PDB entry 7Q4W | electron microscopy, 3.78 A resolution | chains A and E of the 6 polymer chains in the assembly

Chain A (and E):
Protein: Iron hydrogenase HydA1
Source organism: Acetobacterium woodii DSM 1030
Notes: EC 1.12.7.2; chain E of this document is another copy of the same molecule, construct and numbering; everything in this record applies to it too
Reference sequence: H6LFG3 (H6LFG3_ACEWD); residues 1-583 here = UniProt positions 1-583
Sequence (583 residues; numbered 1 to 583; the number before each row is that of its first residue):
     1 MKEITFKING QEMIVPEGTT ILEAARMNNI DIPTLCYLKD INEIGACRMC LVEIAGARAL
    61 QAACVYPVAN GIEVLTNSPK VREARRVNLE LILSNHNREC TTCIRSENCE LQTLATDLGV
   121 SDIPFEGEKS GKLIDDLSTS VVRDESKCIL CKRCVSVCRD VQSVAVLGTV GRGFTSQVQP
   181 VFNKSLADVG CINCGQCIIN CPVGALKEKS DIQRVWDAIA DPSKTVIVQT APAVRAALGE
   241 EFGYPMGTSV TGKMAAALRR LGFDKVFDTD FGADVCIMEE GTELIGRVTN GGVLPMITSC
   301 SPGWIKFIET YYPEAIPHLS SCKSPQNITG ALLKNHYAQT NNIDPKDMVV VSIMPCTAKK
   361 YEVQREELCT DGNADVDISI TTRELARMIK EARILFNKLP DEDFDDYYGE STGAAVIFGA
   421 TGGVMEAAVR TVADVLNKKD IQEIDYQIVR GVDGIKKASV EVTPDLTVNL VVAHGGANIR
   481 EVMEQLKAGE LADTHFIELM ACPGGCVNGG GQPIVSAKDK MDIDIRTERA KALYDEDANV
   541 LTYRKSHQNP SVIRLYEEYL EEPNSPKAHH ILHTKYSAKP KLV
Ion coordination: 2Fe-2S cluster Fe: C36, C47, C50, C64; 4Fe-4S cluster Fe site 1: H96, C100, C103, C109; 4Fe-4S cluster Fe site 2: C148, C151, C154, C201; 4Fe-4S cluster Fe site 3: C158, C191, C194, C197; 4Fe-4S cluster Fe site 4: C356, M500, C502, C506
Small-molecule neighbours:
  - 2Fe-2S cluster (FES): P33, T34, L35, C36, Y37, G45, C47, R48, C50, A62, A63, C64
  - 4Fe-4S cluster (SF4), molecule 1: H96, N97, E99, C100, C103, R105, S106, C109, L111, Q112, K147, V203
  - 4Fe-4S cluster (SF4), molecule 2: C148, I149, L150, C151, K152, R153, C154, V178, C201, P202, V203, A205, L206
  - 4Fe-4S cluster (SF4), molecule 3: C158, Q162, V164, V166, L167, C191, I192, N193, C194, G195, C197
  - 4Fe-4S cluster (SF4), molecule 4: S301, C356, M500, A501, C502, G505, C506, G509

Interface between chain A and chain E:
Pairs across the interface - 40 pairs, chain A then chain E:
  R26(A) with L395(E)
  N29(A) with L395(E); K398(E); L399(E)
  D31(A) with R393(E), hydrogen bond (backbone-backbone); L395(E)
  P33(A) with R393(E)
  R82(A) with W216(E)
  R85(A) with R393(E)
  R98(A) with R98(E)
  E99(A) with R98(E), salt bridge
  C100(A) with Q112(E)
  T101(A) with A115(E)
  T102(A) with V120(E); S121(E)
  S106(A) with Q112(E); T116(E), hydrogen bond
  Q112(A) with Q112(E), hydrogen bond
  T116(A) with T101(E); S106(E), hydrogen bond
  D117(A) with K390(E); E391(E), hydrogen bond (side chain-backbone); R393(E), salt bridge
  L118(A) with R393(E)
  G119(A) with R387(E)
  V120(A) with T102(E)
  S121(A) with T102(E), hydrogen bond (backbone-side chain)
  W216(A) with R82(E)
  K390(A) with D117(E)
  E391(A) with D117(E)
  R393(A) with D31(E), salt bridge; P33(E); L114(E); D117(E), salt bridge; K518(E)
  I394(A) with N29(E)
  L395(A) with R26(E); N29(E); D31(E)
  K398(A) with N29(E), hydrogen bond (backbone-side chain)
Interface residues without a listed pair, chain A (33 interface residues in all): I30, I32, L93, L114, A115, R387, A392
Interface residues without a listed pair, chain E (32 interface residues in all): I32, N77, E99, C100, L118, G119, I123

Summary:
33 residues of chain A face 32 of chain E across their interface, with 7 hydrogen bonds and 4 salt bridges.
Among the polar pairs are E99(A)-R98(E), D117(A)-R393(E) and R393(A)-D31(E). Bound to chain A: 4 copies of
4Fe-4S cluster and 2Fe-2S cluster.
Both chains are Iron hydrogenase HydA1 (Acetobacterium woodii DSM 1030). Entry 7Q4W (CryoEM structure of
electron bifurcating Fe-Fe hydrogenase HydABC complex A. woodii in the oxidised state) was determined by
electron microscopy together with 7Q4V, 8A5E, 8A6T and 8BEW from the same study.
